Entry 8JFU (X-ray diffraction, 3.15 A resolution); this record covers chains B and D of the 4 polymer chains in the assembly.

== Chain B (and D) ==
Molecule: AcrIIA15
Source organism: Staphylococcus delphini
Notes: chain D of this document is another copy of the same molecule, construct and numbering; everything in this record applies to it too
Sequence (171 residues; row label = number of the first residue in the row; numbering starts at 0):
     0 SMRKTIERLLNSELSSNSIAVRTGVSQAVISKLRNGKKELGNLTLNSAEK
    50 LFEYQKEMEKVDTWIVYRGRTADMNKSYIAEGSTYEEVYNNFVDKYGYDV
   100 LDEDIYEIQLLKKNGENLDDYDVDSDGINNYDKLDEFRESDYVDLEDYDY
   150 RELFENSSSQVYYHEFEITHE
From the paper describing this entry:
  - binding site for the 19-nt DNA strand: Gln26, Lys31
  - binding site for the 19-nt DNA strand: Ser25
  - mutagenesis - R2A, S25A, Q26A: decreased binding to the 19-nt DNA strand
  - mutagenesis - R2A/L44A, K31A, K37A, L44A: abolished binding to the 19-nt DNA strand
  - mutagenesis - R2A, S25A, Q26A: decreased binding to DNA
  - mutagenesis - K31A, K37A, L44A: abolished binding to DNA
  - mutagenesis - R2A/L44A, L44A: abolished binding to another copy of this molecule

== How chain B and chain D interact ==
Pairs across the interface (59; chain B residue first):
  Ser0(B) - Ser0(D)  hydrogen bond (backbone-backbone)
  Ser0(B) - Leu44(D)
  Arg2(B) - Leu44(D)
  Arg2(B) - Asn45(D)  hydrogen bond
  Arg2(B) - Glu48(D)  salt bridge
  Glu38(B) - Asn45(D)  hydrogen bond
  Leu39(B) - Leu44(D)
  Gly40(B) - Thr43(D)
  Gly40(B) - Leu44(D)  hydrogen bond (backbone-backbone)
  Gly40(B) - Asn45(D)  hydrogen bond (backbone-backbone)
  Asn41(B) - Thr43(D)
  Asn41(B) - Asn45(D)
  Leu42(B) - Leu42(D)
  Leu42(B) - Thr43(D)
  Leu42(B) - Leu44(D)  hydrogen bond (backbone-backbone)
  Thr43(B) - Gly40(D)
  Thr43(B) - Asn41(D)
  Thr43(B) - Leu42(D)
  Leu44(B) - Ser0(D)
  Leu44(B) - Arg2(D)
  Leu44(B) - Leu39(D)
  Leu44(B) - Gly40(D)  hydrogen bond (backbone-backbone)
  Leu44(B) - Leu42(D)  hydrogen bond (backbone-backbone)
  Asn45(B) - Arg2(D)  hydrogen bond
  Asn45(B) - Gly40(D)  hydrogen bond (backbone-backbone)
  Asn45(B) - Asn41(D)
  Glu48(B) - Arg2(D)  salt bridge
  Ala71(B) - Glu154(D)
  Asp101(B) - Ile167(D)
  Asp101(B) - His169(D)  salt bridge
  Ile104(B) - His169(D)
  Ile107(B) - Val60(D)  hydrophobic
  Gln108(B) - Val60(D)
  Lys111(B) - Met57(D)
  Lys111(B) - Glu58(D)
  Lys111(B) - Lys59(D)
  Lys112(B) - Arg7(D)
  Lys112(B) - Glu58(D)
  Leu117(B) - His169(D)
  Leu117(B) - Glu170(D)
  Val122(B) - Glu170(D)
  Asp123(B) - Thr168(D)
  Ser124(B) - Glu166(D)
  Ser124(B) - Ile167(D)
  Glu145(B) - Met1(D)
  Glu145(B) - Thr4(D)
  Asn155(B) - Val60(D)
  Asn155(B) - His169(D)
  Ser157(B) - Tyr84(D)  hydrogen bond (backbone-side chain)
  Ser157(B) - Arg150(D)  hydrogen bond (backbone-side chain)
  Ser157(B) - Ile167(D)
  Ser158(B) - Arg150(D)  hydrogen bond (backbone-side chain)
  Ser158(B) - Ile167(D)
  Gln159(B) - Arg150(D)
  Tyr161(B) - Tyr84(D)
  Tyr161(B) - Tyr147(D)
  Tyr161(B) - Arg150(D)
  Tyr161(B) - Glu151(D)  hydrogen bond
  Tyr161(B) - Glu154(D)  hydrogen bond
Interface residues without a listed pair, chain B (31 interface residues in all): Val142, Ser156, Tyr162
Interface residues without a listed pair, chain D (31 interface residues in all): Ala47, Asp61, Thr62, Phe165

== In short ==
Chain B and chain D each contribute 31 residues to their interface; the contacts include 15 hydrogen bonds and
3 salt bridges. Among the polar pairs are Arg2(B)-Glu48(D), Asp101(B)-His169(D) and Arg2(B)-Asn45(D). From the
paper: a binding site for the 19-nt DNA strand at Gln26(B), Lys31(B) and Ser25(B); R2A/L44A, K31A and K37A of
chain B, among others, abolish binding to the 19-nt DNA strand; 7 substitutions were tested in all.
Both chains are AcrIIA15 (Staphylococcus delphini). Entry 8JFU (AcrIIA15 in complex with palindromic DNA
substrate) was determined by X-ray diffraction, deposited together with 8JFO, 8JFR, 8JFT and 8JG9.
